8TTB - chains A and C of the 4 polymer chains in the assembly; structure by electron microscopy, 2.77 A resolution.

== Chain A ==
Protein: Serine/threonine-protein phosphatase 2A 65 kDa regulatory subunit A alpha isoform
Source organism: Homo sapiens
UniProt: P30153 (2AAA_HUMAN); residue numbers follow UniProt; this construct covers 9-589
Sequence (584 residues; numbered 6 to 589; the number before each row is that of its first residue):
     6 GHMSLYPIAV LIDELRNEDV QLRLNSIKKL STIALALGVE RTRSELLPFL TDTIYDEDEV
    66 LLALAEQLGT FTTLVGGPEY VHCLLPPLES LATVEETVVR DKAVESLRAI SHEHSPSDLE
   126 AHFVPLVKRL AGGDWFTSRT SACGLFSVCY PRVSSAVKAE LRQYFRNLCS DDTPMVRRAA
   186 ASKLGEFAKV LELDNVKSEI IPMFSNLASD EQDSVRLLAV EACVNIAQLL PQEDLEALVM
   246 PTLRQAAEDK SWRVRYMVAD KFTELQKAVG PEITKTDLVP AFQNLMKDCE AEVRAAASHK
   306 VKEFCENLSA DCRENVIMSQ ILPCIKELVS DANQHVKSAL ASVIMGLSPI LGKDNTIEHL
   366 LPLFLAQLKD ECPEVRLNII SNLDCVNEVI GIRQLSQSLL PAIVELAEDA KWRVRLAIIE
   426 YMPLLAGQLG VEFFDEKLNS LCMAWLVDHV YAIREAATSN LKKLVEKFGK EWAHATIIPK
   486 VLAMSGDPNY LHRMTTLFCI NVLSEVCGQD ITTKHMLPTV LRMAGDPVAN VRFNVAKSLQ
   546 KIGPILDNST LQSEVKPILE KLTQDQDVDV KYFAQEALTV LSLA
Disordered / not traced: 6-8
Sequence notes: expression tag (6-8)
UniProt features mapped onto this chain:
  - modified residue: Lys280 (N6-acetyllysine)
  - natural variant: Val132 (V132L: In HJS2), Pro179 (P179L: In HJS2), Met180 (M180T: In HJS2; M180V: In HJS2), Arg182 (R182W: In HJS2), Arg258 (R258H: In HJS2), Val470 (V470A: In HJS2; uncertain significance), Arg498 (R498L: In HJS2)

== Chain C ==
Protein: Serine/threonine-protein phosphatase 2A catalytic subunit alpha isoform
Source organism: Homo sapiens
Notes: EC 3.1.3.16
UniProt: P67775 (PP2AA_HUMAN); residue numbers follow UniProt; this construct covers 1-309
Sequence (311 residues; row label = number of the first residue in the row; numbers below 1 keep their minus sign (Gly-1 is residue -1)):
    -1 GHMDEKVFTK ELDQWIEQLN ECKQLSESQV KSLCEKAKEI LTKESNVQEV RCPVTVCGDV
    59 HGQFHDLMEL FRIGGKSPDT NYLFMGDYVD RGYYSVETVT LLVALKVRYR ERITILRGNH
   119 ESRQITQVYG FYDECLRKYG NANVWKYFTD LFDYLPLTAL VDGQIFCLHG GLSPSIDTLD
   179 HIRALDRLQE VPHEGPMCDL LWSDPDDRGG WGISPRGAGY TFGQDISETF NHANGLTLVS
   239 RAHQLVMEGY NWCHDRNVVT IFSAPNYCYR CGNQAAIMEL DDTLKYSFLQ FDPAPRRGEP
   299 HVTRRTPDYF L
Disordered / not traced: -1 to 1
Modified residues: Leu309 (methyl L-leucinate; MLL)
Sequence notes: expression tag (-1 to 0)
Metal / ion sites: Zn2+: Asp57, His59, Asp85; Fe ion: Asp85, Asn117, His167, His241
UniProt features mapped onto this chain:
  - active site: His118 (Proton donor)
  - binding site (Mn(2+)): Asp57, His59, Asp85, Asn117, His167, His241
  - binding site (Zn(2+)): Asp57, His59, Asp85
  - binding site (Fe(3+)): Asp85, Asn117, His167, His241
  - modified residue: Tyr307 (Phosphotyrosine)
  - natural variant: Gly60 (G60V: In HJS3; uncertain significance), Asp88 (D88G: In HJS3), Gln122 (Q122H: In HJS3), Tyr127 (Y127C: In HJS3), Asp131 (D131H: In HJS3), His191 (H191R: In HJS3), Asp223 (D223H: In HJS3; D223V: In HJS3), Tyr265 (Y265C: In HJS3), Phe308 (F308FF: In HJS3)
  - mutagenesis: Asp85 (D85N: Loss of phosphatase activity)
What the authors report for this chain:
  - catalytic residues: Arg89, Arg214, Arg268 (proposed by the authors, not directly observed)
  - conformationally variable residues (order/disorder transition): Arg294 to Leu309

== How chain A and chain C interact ==
Pairs across the interface (51; chain A residue first):
  Trp257(A) - Thr304(C)
  Trp257(A) - Phe308(C)  hydrophobic
  Trp257(A) - Leu309(C)
  Arg258(A) - Phe308(C)  hydrogen bond (side chain-backbone)
  Arg258(A) - Leu309(C)
  Tyr261(A) - Leu309(C)
  Met262(A) - Leu309(C)
  Glu297(A) - Thr304(C)
  His340(A) - Arg303(C)  hydrogen bond
  Trp417(A) - Glu67(C)  hydrogen bond
  Arg418(A) - Glu67(C)  salt bridge
  Arg418(A) - Ala292(C)
  Arg418(A) - Pro293(C)
  His454(A) - Ile71(C)
  His454(A) - Leu287(C)
  Val455(A) - Arg70(C)
  Val455(A) - Ile71(C)
  Tyr456(A) - Arg70(C)
  Tyr456(A) - Ile71(C)  hydrogen bond (backbone-backbone)
  Tyr456(A) - Gly73(C)
  Tyr456(A) - Lys74(C)
  Ala457(A) - Arg70(C)  hydrogen bond (backbone-backbone)
  Pro493(A) - Asp279(C)
  Pro493(A) - Asp280(C)
  Asn494(A) - Asp279(C)
  Tyr495(A) - Pro51(C)  hydrophobic
  Tyr495(A) - Asp77(C)
  Tyr495(A) - Thr78(C)
  Tyr495(A) - Asn79(C)  hydrogen bond (side chain-backbone)
  Tyr495(A) - Asp280(C)  hydrogen bond (backbone-side chain)
  Leu496(A) - Thr78(C)
  Leu496(A) - Glu277(C)
  Arg498(A) - Asp280(C)  salt bridge
  Met499(A) - Asp77(C)
  Phe503(A) - Asp77(C)
  Val533(A) - Pro51(C)
  Val533(A) - Asp280(C)
  Asn535(A) - Pro76(C)  hydrogen bond (side chain-backbone)
  Asn535(A) - Asp77(C)  hydrogen bond (side chain-backbone)
  Asn535(A) - Asn79(C)  hydrogen bond
  Asn535(A) - Arg110(C)
  Phe538(A) - Pro76(C)
  Phe538(A) - Asp77(C)
  Asn539(A) - Asp77(C)
  Lys542(A) - Asp77(C)  salt bridge
  Asp572(A) - Arg110(C)  salt bridge
  Asp574(A) - Tyr107(C)
  Asp574(A) - Arg110(C)  salt bridge
  Tyr577(A) - Thr7(C)
  Tyr577(A) - Lys8(C)
  Tyr577(A) - Arg106(C)
Other interface residues (no listed pair), chain A (30 interface residues in all): Leu222, Ala534, Phe578
Other interface residues (no listed pair), chain C (29 interface residues in all): Asp11, Phe69, Gly72, Glu109

== Overview ==
Chain A and chain C form an interface of 30 and 29 residues respectively, with 10 hydrogen bonds and 5 salt
bridges. Among the polar pairs are Arg418(A)-Glu67(C), Arg498(A)-Asp280(C) and Lys542(A)-Asp77(C). The paper
reports catalytic residues Arg89(C), Arg214(C) and Arg268(C); conformational variability at Arg294(C).
Chain A is Serine/threonine-protein phosphatase 2A 65 kDa regulatory subunit A alpha isoform and chain C is
Serine/threonine-protein phosphatase 2A catalytic subunit alpha isoform, both from Homo sapiens; the
structure, Cryo-EM structure of the PP2A:B55-ARPP19 complex, was determined by electron microscopy, deposited
together with 8TWE, 8TWI and 8SO0.
